PDB entry 7PIT | electron microscopy, 5.70 A resolution (low resolution: residue-level contacts below are approximate; hydrogen-bond / salt-bridge calls are withheld) | chains K and 5 of the 56 polymer chains in the assembly

== Chain K ==
Protein: 30S ribosomal protein S12
Organism: Mycoplasma pneumoniae M129
UniProtKB: P75546 (RS12_MYCPN); residue numbers follow UniProt; this construct covers 1-139
Chain sequence (139 residues; row label = number of the first residue in the row):
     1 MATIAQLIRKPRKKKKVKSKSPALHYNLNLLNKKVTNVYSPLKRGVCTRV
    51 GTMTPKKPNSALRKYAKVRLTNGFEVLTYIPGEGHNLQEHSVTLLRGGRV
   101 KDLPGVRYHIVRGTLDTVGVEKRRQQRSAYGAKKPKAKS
Not modelled in the structure: 1, 138-139

== Chain 5 ==
Molecule: 16S ribosomal RNA
Organism: Mycoplasma pneumoniae M129
Sequence (1520 nucleotides; row label = number of the first residue in the row):
     1 UUUUUCUGAGAGUUUGAUCCUGGCUCAGGAUUAACGCUGGCGGCAUGCCU
    51 AAUACAUGCAAGUCGAUCGAAAGUAGUAAUACUUUAGAGGCGAACGGGUG
   101 AGUAACACGUAUCCAAUCUACCUUAUAAUGGGGGAUAACUAGUUGAAAGA
   151 CUAGCUAAUACCGCAUAAGAACUUUGGUUCGCAUGAAUCAAAGUUGAAAG
   201 GACCUGCAAGGGUUCGUUAUUUGAUGAGGGUGCGCCAUAUCAGCUAGUUG
   251 GUGGGGUAACGGCCUACCAAGGCAAUGACGUGUAGCUAUGCUGAGAAGUA
   301 GAAUAGCCACAAUGGGACUGAGACACGGCCCAUACUCCUACGGGAGGCAG
   351 CAGUAGGGAAUUUUUCACAAUGAGCGAAAGCUUGAUGGAGCAAUGCCGCG
   401 UGAACGAUGAAGGUCUUUAAGAUUGUAAAGUUCUUUUAUUUGGGAAGAAU
   451 GACUUUAGCAGGUAAUGGCUAGAGUUUGACUGUACCAUUUUGAAUAAGUG
   501 ACGACUAACUAUGUGCCAGCAGUCGCGGUAAUACAUAGGUCGCAAGCGUU
   551 AUCCGGAUUUAUUGGGCGUAAAGCAAGCGCAGGCGGAUUGAAAAGUCUGG
   601 UGUUAAAGGCAGCUGCUUAACAGUUGUAUGCAUUGGAAACUAUUAAUCUA
   651 GAGUGUGGUAGGGAGUUUUGGAAUUUCAUGUGGAGCGGUGAAAUGCGUAG
   701 AUAUAUGAAGGAACACCAGUGGCGAAGGCGAAAACUUAGGCCAUUACUGA
   751 CGCUUAGGCUUGAAAGUGUGGGGAGCAAAUAGGAUUAGAUACCCUAGUAG
   801 UCCACACCGUAAACGAUAGAUACUAGCUGUCGGGGCGAUCCCCUCGGUAG
   851 UGAAGUUAACACAUUAAGUAUCUCGCCUGGGUAGUACAUUCGCAAGAAUG
   901 AAACUCAAACGGAAUUGACGGGGACCCGCACAAGUGGUGGAGCAUGUUGC
   951 UUAAUUCGACGGUACACGAAAAACCUUACCUAGACUUGACAUCCUUGGCA
  1001 AAGUUAUGGAAACAUAAUGGAGGUUAACCGAGUGACAGGUGGUGCAUGGU
  1051 UGUCGUCAGCUCGUGUCGUGAGAUGUUGGGUUAAGUCCCGCAACGAGCGC
  1101 AACCCUUAUCGUUAGUUACAUUGUCUAGCGAGACUGCUAAUGCAAAUUGG
  1151 AGGAAGGAAGGGAUGACGUCAAAUCAUCAUGCCCCUUAUGUCUAGGGCUG
  1201 CAAACGUGCUACAAUGGCCAAUACAAACAGUCGCCAGCUUGUAAAAGUGA
  1251 GCAAAUCUGUAAAGUUGGUCUCAGUUCGGAUUGAGGGCUGCAAUUCGUCC
  1301 UCAUGAAGUCGGAAUCACUAGUAAUCGCGAAUCAGCUAUGUCGCGGUGAA
  1351 UACGUUCUCGGGUCUUGUACACACCGCCCGUCAAACUAUGAAAGCUGGUA
  1401 AUAUUUAAAAACGUGUUGCUAACCAUUAGGAAGCGCAUGUCAAGGAUAGC
  1451 ACCGGUGAUUGGAGUUAAGUCGUAACAAGGUACCCCUACGAGAACGUGGG
  1501 GGUGGAUCACCUCCUUUCUA
Not modelled in the structure: 1-4, 181-184, 1020-1027, 1510-1520

== Interface between chain K and chain 5 ==
Contacting residue pairs (112; chain K residue first):
  Ala2(K) - G566(5)
  Ala2(K) - C567(5)
  Ala2(K) - G875(5)
  Ala2(K) - C876(5)
  Thr3(K) - U873(5)
  Ala5(K) - U873(5)
  Ala5(K) - C874(5)
  Gln6(K) - C874(5)
  Gln6(K) - G875(5)
  Arg9(K) - A756(5)
  Arg9(K) - C874(5)
  Arg9(K) - G875(5)
  Lys10(K) - C876(5)
  Arg12(K) - U560(5)
  Arg12(K) - A561(5)
  Arg12(K) - U562(5)
  Lys13(K) - U238(5)
  Lys13(K) - U560(5)
  Lys14(K) - U560(5)
  Lys14(K) - A561(5)
  Lys15(K) - G23(5)
  Lys15(K) - C24(5)
  Lys15(K) - U559(5)
  Lys18(K) - A903(5)
  Lys18(K) - C904(5)
  Ser19(K) - U552(5)
  Asn29(K) - A51(5)
  Leu31(K) - A51(5)
  Leu31(K) - U53(5)
  Tyr39(K) - A551(5)
  Tyr39(K) - U552(5)
  Ser40(K) - A359(5)
  Ser40(K) - A551(5)
  Pro41(K) - A359(5)
  Pro41(K) - A551(5)
  Leu42(K) - A34(5)
  Leu42(K) - A359(5)
  Leu42(K) - U550(5)
  Lys43(K) - A359(5)
  Arg44(K) - G358(5)
  Arg44(K) - A359(5)
  Arg49(K) - C1386(5)
  Arg49(K) - U1387(5)
  Lys56(K) - A907(5)
  Lys57(K) - A1467(5)
  Lys57(K) - A1468(5)
  Asn59(K) - G525(5)
  Asn59(K) - C526(5)
  Asn59(K) - G527(5)
  Ser60(K) - C516(5)
  Ser60(K) - G527(5)
  Ala61(K) - A518(5)
  Ala61(K) - G519(5)
  Leu62(K) - C517(5)
  Leu62(K) - A518(5)
  Arg63(K) - A518(5)
  Arg63(K) - G519(5)
  Lys64(K) - A518(5)
  Lys64(K) - G519(5)
  Lys67(K) - U1387(5)
  Thr71(K) - G358(5)
  Glu75(K) - A1388(5)
  Tyr79(K) - G519(5)
  Tyr79(K) - C520(5)
  Gly82(K) - G519(5)
  Gly82(K) - C520(5)
  Glu83(K) - A518(5)
  Glu83(K) - G519(5)
  Arg96(K) - U549(5)
  Arg96(K) - U550(5)
  Gly97(K) - U550(5)
  Arg99(K) - U523(5)
  Val100(K) - A521(5)
  Lys101(K) - A521(5)
  Lys101(K) - U523(5)
  Lys101(K) - C524(5)
  Lys101(K) - A907(5)
  Asp102(K) - C520(5)
  Asp102(K) - A521(5)
  Pro104(K) - U905(5)
  Pro104(K) - C906(5)
  Pro104(K) - U1465(5)
  Arg107(K) - C904(5)
  Arg107(K) - U905(5)
  Gly113(K) - G36(5)
  Thr114(K) - C35(5)
  Thr114(K) - G36(5)
  Lys122(K) - A535(5)
  Lys122(K) - U536(5)
  Arg123(K) - A535(5)
  Arg123(K) - U536(5)
  Arg124(K) - U536(5)
  Arg124(K) - A537(5)
  Gln125(K) - A501(5)
  Gln125(K) - C502(5)
  Gln125(K) - U536(5)
  Gln126(K) - A501(5)
  Gln126(K) - A535(5)
  Arg127(K) - C37(5)
  Arg127(K) - U499(5)
  Arg127(K) - G500(5)
  Ser128(K) - G36(5)
  Ser128(K) - G500(5)
  Ser128(K) - G548(5)
  Tyr130(K) - G36(5)
  Tyr130(K) - A521(5)
  Ala132(K) - C37(5)
  Lys133(K) - C37(5)
  Lys133(K) - U38(5)
  Lys134(K) - C37(5)
  Lys134(K) - U38(5)
  Lys134(K) - G498(5)
Also at the interface, not in a pair above, chain K (75 interface residues in all): Leu7, Lys20, Ser21, Pro22, Leu24, His25, Leu28, Leu30, Thr36, Val38, Thr54, Pro58, Phe74, Pro81, Gly84, Leu94, Leu103, Gly105, Arg112
Also at the interface, not in a pair above, chain 5 (64 interface residues in all): U25, A360, G522, G565, U1389, U1466

== Overview ==
Chain K and chain 5 form an interface of 75 and 64 residues respectively.
Chain K is 30S ribosomal protein S12 and chain 5 is 16S ribosomal RNA, both from Mycoplasma pneumoniae M129;
the structure, 70S ribosome with EF-G, A/P- and P/E-site tRNAs in pseudouridimycin-treated Mycoplasma
pneumoniae cells, was determined by electron microscopy, deposited together with 7OOC, 7OOD, 7P6Z, 7PAH, 7PAI,
7PAJ and 23 further entries.
